PDB entry 3WDZ | X-ray diffraction, 2.60 A resolution | chains A and B

Chain A:
Protein: Kelch-like ECH-associated protein 1
Source organism: Mus musculus
Notes: fragment: Keap1-DC
UniProtKB: Q9Z2X8 (KEAP1_MOUSE); residue numbers follow UniProt; this construct covers 321-609
Amino-acid sequence (311 residues; row label = number of the first residue in the row):
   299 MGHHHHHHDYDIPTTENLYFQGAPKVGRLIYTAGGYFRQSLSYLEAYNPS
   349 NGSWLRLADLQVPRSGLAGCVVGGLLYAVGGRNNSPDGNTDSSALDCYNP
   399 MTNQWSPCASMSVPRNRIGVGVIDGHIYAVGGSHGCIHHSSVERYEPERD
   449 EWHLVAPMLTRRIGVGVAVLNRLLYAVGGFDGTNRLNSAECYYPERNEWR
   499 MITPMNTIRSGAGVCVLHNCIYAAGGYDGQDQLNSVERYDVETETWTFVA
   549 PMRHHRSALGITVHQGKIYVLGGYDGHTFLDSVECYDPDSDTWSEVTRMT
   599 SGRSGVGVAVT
Not modelled in the structure: 299-324
Sequence notes: expression tag (299-320)
Cystine bridges: C434 forms a disulfide with the same residue of a neighbouring copy of this chain
UniProt features mapped onto this chain:
  - site: C434 (Sensor for electrophilic agents)
  - modified residue: C434 (S-cGMP-cysteine)
  - mutagenesis: Y334 (Y334A: Impaired interaction with SQSTM1/p62), S363 (S363A: Impaired interaction with SQSTM1/p62), R380 (R380A: Impaired interaction with SQSTM1/p62. Abolished interaction with SQSTM1/p62; when associated with A-415 and A-483; R380M: Impaired interaction with NFE2L2/NRF2), N382 (N382A: Impaired interaction with SQSTM1/p62), R415 (R415A: Impaired interaction with SQSTM1/p62. Abolished interaction with SQSTM1/p62; when associated with A-380 and A-483; R415M: Impaired interaction with NFE2L2/NRF2), R483 (R483A: Does not affect interaction with SQSTM1/p62. Abolished interaction with SQSTM1/p62; when associated with A-380 and A-415; R483M: Impaired interaction with NFE2L2/NRF2), S508 (S508A: Impaired interaction with SQSTM1/p62), Q530 (Q530A: Impaired interaction with SQSTM1/p62), S555 (S555A: Impaired interaction with SQSTM1/p62), S599 to R601 (Decreases repression of NFE2L2/NRF2-dependent gene expression), S602 to V604 (Abolishes repression of NFE2L2/NRF2-dependent gene expression), S602 (S602A: Impaired interaction with SQSTM1/p62), 1 further mutagenesis entry in UniProt

Chain B:
Protein: Peptide from Sequestosome-1
Notes: fragment: Keap1 Interacting Region (KIR)
UniProtKB: Q64337 (SQSTM_MOUSE); residues 346-359 here = UniProt positions 346-359
Amino-acid sequence (14 residues; numbered 346 to 359; the number before each row is that of its first residue):
   346 KEVDPSTGELQSLQ
Not modelled in the structure: 357-359
Modified / non-standard residues: S351 (phosphoserine; SEP)
UniProt features mapped onto this chain:
  - region: D349 to E354 (Interaction with KEAP1)
  - modified residue (Phosphoserine): S351, S357
  - mutagenesis: D349 to E354 (Abolishes interaction with KEAP1), D349 (D349A: Strongly decreased interaction with KEAP1), P350 (P350A: Strongly decreased interaction with KEAP1), S351 (S351A: Does not affect interaction with KEAP1. Decreased phosphorylation by ULK1; S351E: Mimics phosphorylation; promotes interaction with KEAP1 and nuclear accumulation of NFE2L2/NRF2), T352 (T352A: Strongly decreased interaction with KEAP1), G353 (G353A: Strongly decreased interaction with KEAP1), E354 (E354A: Strongly decreased interaction with KEAP1)

How chain A and chain B interact:
Residue-residue contacts - 24 pairs, chain A then chain B:
  Y334(A) - E354(B)
  Y334(A) - L355(B)  hydrogen bond (side chain-backbone)
  S363(A) - E354(B)  hydrogen bond
  R380(A) - E354(B)  salt bridge
  N382(A) - E354(B)  hydrogen bond
  N382(A) - L355(B)
  N387(A) - Q356(B)
  R415(A) - S351(B)
  R415(A) - T352(B)
  R483(A) - S351(B)
  S508(A) - S351(B)
  Y525(A) - P350(B)  hydrophobic
  Y525(A) - S351(B)
  Q530(A) - P350(B)  hydrogen bond (side chain-backbone)
  S555(A) - S351(B)  hydrogen bond (side chain-backbone)
  A556(A) - S351(B)
  A556(A) - T352(B)
  Y572(A) - V348(B)
  Y572(A) - P350(B)
  Y572(A) - T352(B)
  Y572(A) - G353(B)
  F577(A) - T352(B)
  F577(A) - G353(B)
  S602(A) - T352(B)  hydrogen bond (side chain-backbone)
Also at the interface, not in a pair above, chain A (16 interface residues in all): R336

In short:
Chain A and chain B form an interface of 16 and 8 residues respectively; the contacts include 6 hydrogen bonds
and 1 salt bridge. Among the polar pairs are R380(A)-E354(B), Y334(A)-L355(B) and S363(A)-E354(B).
Here chain A is Kelch-like ECH-associated protein 1 (Mus musculus) and chain B is Peptide from Sequestosome-1.
Entry 3WDZ (Crystal Structure of Keap1 in Complex with phosphorylated p62) was determined by X-ray
diffraction.
